Entry 3OUR (X-ray diffraction, 2.20 A resolution); this record covers chains A and B.

== Chain A ==
Protein: UPF0255 protein VV1_0328
Organism: Vibrio vulnificus
Reference sequence: Q8DF91 (Y328_VIBVU); numbering as in UniProt (aligned over 1-415)
Chain sequence (435 residues; numbered -19 to 415; the number before each row is that of its first residue; numbers below 1 keep their minus sign (Met-19 is residue -19)):
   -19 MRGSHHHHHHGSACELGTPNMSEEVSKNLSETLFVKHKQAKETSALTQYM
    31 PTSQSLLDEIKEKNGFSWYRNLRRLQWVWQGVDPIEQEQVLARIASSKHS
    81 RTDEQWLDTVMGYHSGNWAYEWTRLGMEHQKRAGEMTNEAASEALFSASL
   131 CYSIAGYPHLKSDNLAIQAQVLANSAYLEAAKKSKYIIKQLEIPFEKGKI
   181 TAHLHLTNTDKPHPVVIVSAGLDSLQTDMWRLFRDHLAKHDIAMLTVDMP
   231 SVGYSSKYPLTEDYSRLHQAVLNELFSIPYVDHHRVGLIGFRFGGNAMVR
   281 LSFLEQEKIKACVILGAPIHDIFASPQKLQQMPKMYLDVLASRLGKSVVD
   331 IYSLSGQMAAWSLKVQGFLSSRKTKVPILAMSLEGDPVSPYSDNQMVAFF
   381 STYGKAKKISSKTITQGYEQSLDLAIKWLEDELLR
Unresolved in the structure: -19 to 20, 415
Construct notes: expression tag (-19 to 0)
From the paper describing this entry:
  - catalytic residues: Arg53, Asp203, Arg272
  - mutagenesis - R53A/R272A, D203A, D203N: abolished catalytic activity
  - mutagenesis - R53A, R272A: decreased catalytic activity

== Chain B ==
Protein: Phosphotransferase system IIA component
Organism: Vibrio vulnificus
Reference sequence: Q8DFJ9 (Q8DFJ9_VIBVU); residue numbers follow UniProt; this construct covers 1-169
Chain sequence (183 residues; numbered -13 to 169; the number before each row is that of its first residue; numbers below 1 keep their minus sign (Met-13 is residue -13)):
   -13 MRGSHHHHHHGSDTMGLFDKLKKLVSDDSASAGAIEIIAPLSGEIVNIED
    37 VPDVVFAEKIVGDGIAIKPTGNKMVAPVNGTIGKIFETNHAFSIESDDGV
    87 ELFVHFGIDTVELKGEGFTRIAEEGQTVKAGDTVIEFDLALLEEKAKSTL
   137 TPVVISNMDEIKELNKLSGSVVVGETPVLRVTK
Unresolved in the structure: -13 to 19
Construct notes: expression tag (-13 to 0)
From the paper describing this entry:
  - post-translational modification sites: His76 (citing earlier work)

== Interface between chain A and chain B ==
Pairs across the interface - 30 pairs, chain A then chain B:
  Ser47(A) - Glu98(B)
  Trp48(A) - Glu98(B)  hydrogen bond
  Arg54(A) - Asp39(B)  salt bridge
  Arg54(A) - Val41(B)
  Leu55(A) - Ile46(B)  hydrophobic
  Val58(A) - Ile46(B)  hydrophobic
  Pro64(A) - Ile46(B)
  Ile65(A) - Val47(B)  hydrophobic
  Ile65(A) - Lys70(B)
  Ile65(A) - Phe72(B)
  Ile65(A) - Phe89(B)  hydrophobic
  Ile65(A) - Ser142(B)
  Glu68(A) - Phe72(B)
  Gln69(A) - Lys70(B)  hydrogen bond
  Gln69(A) - Phe72(B)
  Leu71(A) - Val97(B)
  Ala72(A) - Phe72(B)  hydrophobic
  Ala72(A) - Thr74(B)
  Ala72(A) - Val97(B)  hydrophobic
  Arg73(A) - Glu73(B)  salt bridge
  Ala75(A) - Val97(B)
  Ala75(A) - Lys100(B)  hydrogen bond (backbone-side chain)
  Ser76(A) - Glu73(B)
  Ser76(A) - Thr74(B)
  Ser77(A) - Lys100(B)
  Lys78(A) - Lys100(B)
  Arg81(A) - Lys100(B)
  Thr393(A) - Glu44(B)
  Ile394(A) - Glu44(B)  hydrogen bond (backbone-side chain)
  Thr395(A) - Glu44(B)  hydrogen bond (backbone-side chain)
Other interface residues (no listed pair), chain A (22 interface residues in all): Glu66, Leu87
Other interface residues (no listed pair), chain B (15 interface residues in all): Val40

== Overview ==
22 residues of chain A and 15 residues of chain B are in contact; the contacts include 5 hydrogen bonds and 2
salt bridges. Polar pairs include Arg54(A)-Asp39(B), Arg73(A)-Glu73(B) and Trp48(A)-Glu98(B). The paper
reports catalytic residues Arg53(A), Asp203(A) and Arg272(A); R53A/R272A, D203A and D203N of chain A abolish
catalytic activity; 5 substitutions were tested in all.
Chain A is UPF0255 protein VV1_0328 and chain B is Phosphotransferase system IIA component, both from Vibrio
vulnificus; the structure, Crystal structure of complex between EIIA and a novel pyruvate decarboxylase, was
determined by X-ray diffraction together with 3MVE from the same study.
